PDB entry 3FM7 | X-ray diffraction, 3.50 A resolution | chains A and B of the 6 polymer chains in the assembly

Chain A (and B):
Molecule: Dynein light chain Tctex-type
Source organism: Drosophila melanogaster
Notes: chain B of this document is another copy of the same molecule, construct and numbering; everything in this record applies to it too
Reference sequence: Q94524 (DYLT_DROME); numbering as in UniProt (aligned over 1-111)
Chain sequence (111 residues; row label = number of the first residue in the row):
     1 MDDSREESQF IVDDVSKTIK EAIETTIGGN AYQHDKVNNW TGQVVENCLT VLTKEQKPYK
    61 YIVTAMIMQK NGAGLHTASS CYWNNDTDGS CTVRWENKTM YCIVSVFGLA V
Not modelled in the structure: 1-8 (chain B: 1-7)

Chain A / chain B interface:
Contacting residue pairs - 80 pairs, chain A then chain B:
  Tyr32(A) - Gly74(B)
  Tyr32(A) - His76(B)  hydrogen bond
  Val37(A) - His76(B)
  Asn38(A) - His76(B)  hydrogen bond
  Thr41(A) - His76(B)
  Thr41(A) - Ala78(B)
  Gly42(A) - Ala78(B)
  Val45(A) - Ala78(B)
  Val45(A) - Ser80(B)
  Leu49(A) - Ser80(B)
  Leu49(A) - Tyr82(B)  hydrophobic
  Thr53(A) - Tyr82(B)
  Tyr59(A) - Tyr82(B)
  Lys60(A) - Tyr82(B)
  Lys60(A) - Trp83(B)
  Lys60(A) - Asp88(B)  salt bridge
  Lys60(A) - Leu109(B)
  Lys60(A) - Ala110(B)  hydrogen bond (side chain-backbone)
  Tyr61(A) - Cys81(B)
  Tyr61(A) - Tyr82(B)  hydrogen bond (backbone-backbone)
  Ile62(A) - Cys81(B)  hydrophobic
  Ile62(A) - Phe107(B)  hydrophobic
  Ile62(A) - Leu109(B)  hydrophobic
  Val63(A) - Ser79(B)
  Val63(A) - Ser80(B)  hydrogen bond (backbone-backbone)
  Thr64(A) - Ala78(B)
  Thr64(A) - Ser79(B)
  Ala65(A) - His76(B)
  Ala65(A) - Ala78(B)  hydrogen bond (backbone-backbone)
  Met66(A) - Met66(B)  hydrophobic
  Met66(A) - His76(B)
  Met66(A) - Thr77(B)
  Met66(A) - Ala78(B)
  Ile67(A) - Gly74(B)
  Ile67(A) - Leu75(B)
  Ile67(A) - His76(B)  hydrogen bond (backbone-backbone)
  Met68(A) - Ala73(B)  hydrophobic
  Met68(A) - Gly74(B)
  Met68(A) - Leu75(B)  hydrophobic
  Gln69(A) - Gly72(B)
  Gln69(A) - Ala73(B)
  Gln69(A) - Gly74(B)  hydrogen bond (backbone-backbone)
  Asn71(A) - Asn71(B)
  Asn71(A) - Ala73(B)
  Ala73(A) - Gln69(B)
  Ala73(A) - Asn71(B)
  Gly74(A) - Tyr32(B)
  Gly74(A) - Ile67(B)
  Gly74(A) - Met68(B)
  Gly74(A) - Gln69(B)  hydrogen bond (backbone-backbone)
  Leu75(A) - Ile67(B)
  His76(A) - Tyr32(B)  hydrogen bond
  His76(A) - His34(B)
  His76(A) - Val37(B)
  His76(A) - Asn38(B)  hydrogen bond
  His76(A) - Thr41(B)
  His76(A) - Ala65(B)
  His76(A) - Met66(B)
  His76(A) - Ile67(B)  hydrogen bond (backbone-backbone)
  Thr77(A) - Ala65(B)
  Thr77(A) - Met66(B)
  Ala78(A) - Thr41(B)
  Ala78(A) - Val45(B)  hydrophobic
  Ala78(A) - Val63(B)
  Ala78(A) - Thr64(B)
  Ala78(A) - Ala65(B)  hydrogen bond (backbone-backbone)
  Ser80(A) - Val45(B)
  Ser80(A) - Glu46(B)  hydrogen bond
  Ser80(A) - Val63(B)  hydrogen bond (backbone-backbone)
  Cys81(A) - Tyr61(B)
  Cys81(A) - Ile62(B)  hydrophobic
  Tyr82(A) - Thr53(B)
  Tyr82(A) - Lys60(B)
  Tyr82(A) - Tyr61(B)  hydrogen bond (backbone-backbone)
  Asn84(A) - Lys60(B)
  Asp88(A) - Lys60(B)  salt bridge
  Phe107(A) - Ile62(B)  hydrophobic
  Leu109(A) - Leu109(B)  hydrophobic
  Ala110(A) - Lys60(B)
  Val111(A) - Val111(B)
Other interface residues (no listed pair), chain A (38 interface residues in all): Gly72, Ser79, Trp83
Other interface residues (no listed pair), chain B (39 interface residues in all): Leu49, Tyr59, Asn84

Overview:
Chain A and chain B form an interface of 38 and 39 residues respectively, with 16 hydrogen bonds and 2 salt
bridges. Polar pairs include Lys60(A)-Asp88(B), Tyr32(A)-His76(B) and Asn38(A)-His76(B).
Both chains are Dynein light chain Tctex-type (Drosophila melanogaster). Entry 3FM7 (Quaternary Structure of
Drosophila melanogaster IC/Tctex-1/LC8; Allosteric Interactions of Dynein Light Chains with Dynein
Intermediate Chain) was determined by X-ray diffraction (same publication as 3GLW).
